PDB entry 8AOQ | X-ray diffraction, 2.09 A resolution | chain A

# Chain A
Name: Cereblon isoform 4
Organism: Magnetospirillum gryphiswaldense
UniProt: A4TVL0 (A4TVL0_9PROT); residues 1-124 here = UniProt positions 1-124
Chain sequence (124 residues; row label = number of the first residue in the row):
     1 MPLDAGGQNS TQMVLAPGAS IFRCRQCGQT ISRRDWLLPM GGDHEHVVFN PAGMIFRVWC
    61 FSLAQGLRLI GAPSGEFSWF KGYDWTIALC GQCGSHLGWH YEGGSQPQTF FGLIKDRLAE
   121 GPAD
Not modelled in the structure: 1-18, 124
Ion coordination: Zn2+: Cys-24, Cys-27, Cys-90, Cys-93
Residues lining bound ligands: 20a (N8F; (3S)-3-(phenylsulfonylmethyl)piperidine-2,6-dione): Asn-50, Pro-51, Phe-77, Ser-78, Trp-79, Trp-85, Ile-87, Trp-99, Tyr-101

# Overview
Ligands of chain A: 20a. Cys-24, Cys-27, Cys-90 and Cys-93 form the Zn2+ site.
Chain A is Cereblon isoform 4 (Magnetospirillum gryphiswaldense); the structure, Cereblon isoform 4 from
Magnetospirillum gryphiswaldense in complex with compound 20a, was determined by X-ray diffraction (same
publication as 8AOP).
